PDB entry 4B4H | X-ray diffraction, 1.50 A resolution | chain A

Chain A:
Name: Beta-1,4-exocellulase
Source organism: Thermobifida fusca
Notes: EC 3.2.1.91
UniProt: Q60029 (Q60029_THEFU); residues 139-558 here correspond to UniProt positions 177-596 (UniProt number = residue number + 38)
Chain sequence (420 residues; each row starts with the number of its first residue):
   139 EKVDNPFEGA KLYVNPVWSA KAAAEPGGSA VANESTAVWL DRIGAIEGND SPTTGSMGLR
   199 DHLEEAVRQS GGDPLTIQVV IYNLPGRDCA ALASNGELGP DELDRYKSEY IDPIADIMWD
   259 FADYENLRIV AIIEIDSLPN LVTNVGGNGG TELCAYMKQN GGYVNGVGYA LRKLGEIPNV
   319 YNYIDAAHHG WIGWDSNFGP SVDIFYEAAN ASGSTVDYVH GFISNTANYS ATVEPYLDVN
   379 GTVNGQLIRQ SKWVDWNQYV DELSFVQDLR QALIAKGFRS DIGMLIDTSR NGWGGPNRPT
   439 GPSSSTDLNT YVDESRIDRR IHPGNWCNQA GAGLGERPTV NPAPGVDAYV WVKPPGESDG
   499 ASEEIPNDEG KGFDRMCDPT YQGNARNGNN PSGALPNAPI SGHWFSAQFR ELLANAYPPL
Not modelled in the structure: 188-194
Cystine bridges: Cys227-Cys292, Cys465-Cys515

Overview:
Chain A is Beta-1,4-exocellulase (Thermobifida fusca); the structure, Thermobifida fusca cellobiohydrolase
Cel6B(E3) catalytic domain, was determined by X-ray diffraction, deposited together with 4B4F.
